8ZYX - chains F and J of the 6 polymer chains in the assembly; structure by electron microscopy, 2.33 A resolution.

== Chain F ==
Protein: CAV-F6-R54S heavy chain
From: Homo sapiens
Chain sequence (123 residues; each row starts with the number of its first residue):
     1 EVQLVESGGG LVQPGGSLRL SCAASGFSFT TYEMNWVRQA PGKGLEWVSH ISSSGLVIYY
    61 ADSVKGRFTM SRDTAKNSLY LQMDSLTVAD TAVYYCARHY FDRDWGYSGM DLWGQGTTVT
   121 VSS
Disulfide bonds: Cys22-Cys96

== Chain J ==
Protein: CAV-F6-R54S kappa chain
From: Homo sapiens
Chain sequence (107 residues; row label = number of the first residue in the row):
     1 EVVLTQSPGT LSLSPGERAT LSCRASQSLG TNYLAWYQHK PGQSPRLLID GASTRAIGIP
    61 DRFSASGSGT DFTLTVSRLE PEDFAVYYCQ HYGNPYTFGQ GTKLEIK
Disulfide bonds: Cys23-Cys89

== How chain F and chain J interact ==
Contacting residue pairs - 33 pairs, chain F then chain J:
  Val37(F) - Phe98(J)  hydrophobic
  Gln39(F) - His39(J)  hydrogen bond
  Gln39(F) - Tyr88(J)  hydrogen bond
  Gly44(F) - Tyr88(J)
  Leu45(F) - Pro45(J)  hydrophobic
  Leu45(F) - Tyr88(J)
  Leu45(F) - Phe98(J)
  Trp47(F) - Gln90(J)
  Trp47(F) - Tyr92(J)  hydrophobic
  Trp47(F) - Tyr96(J)  hydrophobic
  Trp47(F) - Phe98(J)
  His50(F) - Tyr96(J)  hydrogen bond
  Tyr59(F) - Tyr96(J)  hydrophobic
  Tyr95(F) - His39(J)
  Tyr95(F) - Gln43(J)
  Tyr95(F) - Pro45(J)
  Trp105(F) - Tyr33(J)
  Gly106(F) - Tyr33(J)
  Tyr107(F) - Tyr33(J)  hydrogen bond (backbone-side chain)
  Tyr107(F) - Tyr92(J)
  Ser108(F) - Asp50(J)
  Ser108(F) - Tyr92(J)
  Gly109(F) - Tyr37(J)
  Gly109(F) - Asp50(J)  hydrogen bond (backbone-side chain)
  Gly109(F) - Tyr92(J)
  Met110(F) - Tyr37(J)  hydrogen bond (backbone-side chain)
  Met110(F) - Leu47(J)
  Met110(F) - Gln90(J)
  Asp111(F) - Leu47(J)
  Trp113(F) - Tyr37(J)
  Trp113(F) - Ser44(J)
  Trp113(F) - Pro45(J)
  Gly114(F) - Ser44(J)
Interface residues without a listed pair, chain F (20 interface residues in all): Lys43, Glu46, Ile58
Interface residues without a listed pair, chain J (15 interface residues in all): His91, Gln100

== Summary ==
The interface between chain F and chain J involves 20 residues on one side and 15 on the other; the contacts
include 6 hydrogen bonds. Among the polar pairs are Gln39(F)-His39(J), Gln39(F)-Tyr88(J) and
His50(F)-Tyr96(J).
Chain F is CAV-F6-R54S heavy chain and chain J is CAV-F6-R54S kappa chain, both from Homo sapiens; the
structure, Neuraminidase of A/Switzerland/9715293/2013 H3N2 in complex with CAV-F6-R54S Fab, was determined by
electron microscopy.
